PDB entry 8G1S | electron microscopy, 3.70 A resolution | chains A and J of the 8 polymer chains in the assembly

# Chain A
Molecule: 39-nt DNA strand
From: Escherichia coli
Sequence (39 nucleotides; numbered 1 to 39; the number before each row is that of its first residue):
     1 GGTCAGTACGTCCATTAGCTCTTCGGAAGAGATTCAGAG
Disordered / not traced: 1-9, 14-25

# Chain J
Molecule: DNA-directed RNA polymerase subunit beta'
From: Escherichia coli
UniProtKB: A7ZUK2 (RPOC_ECO24); residue numbers follow UniProt; this construct covers 1-1373
Sequence (1373 residues; numbered 1 to 1373; the number before each row is that of its first residue):
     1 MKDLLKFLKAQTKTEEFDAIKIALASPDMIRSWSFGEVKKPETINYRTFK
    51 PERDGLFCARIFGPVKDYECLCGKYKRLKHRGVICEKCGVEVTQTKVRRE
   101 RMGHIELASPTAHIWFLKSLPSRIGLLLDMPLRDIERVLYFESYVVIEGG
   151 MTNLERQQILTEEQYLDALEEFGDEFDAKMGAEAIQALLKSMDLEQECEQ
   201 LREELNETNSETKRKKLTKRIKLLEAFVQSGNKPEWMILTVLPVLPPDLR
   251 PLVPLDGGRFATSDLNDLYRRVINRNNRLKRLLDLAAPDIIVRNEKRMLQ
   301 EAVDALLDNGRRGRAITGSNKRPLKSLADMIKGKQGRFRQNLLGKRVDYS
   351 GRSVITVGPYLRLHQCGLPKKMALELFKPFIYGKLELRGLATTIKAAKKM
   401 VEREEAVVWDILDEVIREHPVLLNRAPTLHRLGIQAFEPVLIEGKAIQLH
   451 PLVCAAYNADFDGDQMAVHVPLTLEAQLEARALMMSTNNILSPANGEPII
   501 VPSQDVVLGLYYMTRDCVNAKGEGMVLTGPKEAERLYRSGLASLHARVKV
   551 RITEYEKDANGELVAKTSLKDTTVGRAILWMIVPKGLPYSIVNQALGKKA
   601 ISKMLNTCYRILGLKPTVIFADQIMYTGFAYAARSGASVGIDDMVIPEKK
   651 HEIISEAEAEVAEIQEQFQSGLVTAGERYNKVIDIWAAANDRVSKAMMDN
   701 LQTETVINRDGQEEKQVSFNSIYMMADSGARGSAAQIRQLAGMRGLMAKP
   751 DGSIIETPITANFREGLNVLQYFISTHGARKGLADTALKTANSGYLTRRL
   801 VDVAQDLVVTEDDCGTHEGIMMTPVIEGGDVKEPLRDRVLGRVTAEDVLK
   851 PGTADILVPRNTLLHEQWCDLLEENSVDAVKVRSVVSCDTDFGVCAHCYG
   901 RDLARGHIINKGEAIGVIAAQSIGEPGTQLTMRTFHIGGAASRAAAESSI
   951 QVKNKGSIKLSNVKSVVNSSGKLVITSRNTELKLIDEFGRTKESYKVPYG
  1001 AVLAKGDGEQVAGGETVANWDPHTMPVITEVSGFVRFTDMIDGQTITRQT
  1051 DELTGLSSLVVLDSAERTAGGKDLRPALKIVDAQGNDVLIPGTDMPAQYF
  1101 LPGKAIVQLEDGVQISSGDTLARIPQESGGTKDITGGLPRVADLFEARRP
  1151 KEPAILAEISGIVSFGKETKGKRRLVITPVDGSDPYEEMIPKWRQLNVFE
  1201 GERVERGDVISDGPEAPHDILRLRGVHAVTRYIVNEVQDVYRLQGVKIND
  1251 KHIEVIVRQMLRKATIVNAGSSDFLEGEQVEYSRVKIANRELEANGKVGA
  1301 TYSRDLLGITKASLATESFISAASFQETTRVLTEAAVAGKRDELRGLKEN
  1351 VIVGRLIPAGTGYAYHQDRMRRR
Disordered / not traced: 1-15, 934-947, 1127-1133
Bound ions: Mg2+: Asp462, Asp464 (shared with 1 residue of chain R)
Swiss-Prot annotation at these positions:
  - binding site (Zn(2+)): Cys70, Cys72, Cys85, Cys88, Cys814, Cys888, Cys895, Cys898
  - binding site (Mg(2+)): Asp460, Asp462, Asp464
  - modified residue: Lys972 (N6-acetyllysine)

# Interface between chain A and chain J
Residue-residue contacts (14):
  DT11(A) with Arg47(J), base contact
  DC12(A) with Arg53(J), salt bridge to the phosphate
  DC13(A) with Arg281(J), salt bridge to the phosphate
  DG29(A) with Arg1148(J), hydrogen bond to the phosphate
  DA30(A) with Glu1146(J), phosphate contact; Arg1148(J), salt bridge to the phosphate; Lys1311(J), hydrogen bond to the phosphate
  DG31(A) with Lys1311(J), phosphate contact
  DA32(A) with Leu120(J), sugar contact; Lys219(J), salt bridge to the phosphate
  DT33(A) with Ser122(J), phosphate contact
  DT34(A) with Arg133(J), salt bridge to the phosphate
  DG39(A) with Lys1167(J), salt bridge to the phosphate; Lys1170(J), phosphate contact
Also at the interface, not in a pair above, chain J (17 interface residues in all): Lys40, Glu42, Leu132, Arg278, Gly1171

# In short
10 residues of chain A face 17 of chain J across their interface; the contacts include 2 hydrogen bonds and 6
salt bridges. Polar contacts include DG29(A)-Arg1148(J), DA30(A)-Lys1311(J) and DC12(A)-Arg53(J). Curated
annotation (UniProt) lists 8 Zn2+-binding residues and 3 Mg2+-binding residues on chain J.
Here chain A is a 39-nt DNA strand and chain J is DNA-directed RNA polymerase subunit beta', both from
Escherichia coli. Entry 8G1S (Cryo-EM structure of 3DVA component 1 of Escherichia coli que-PEC (paused
elongation complex) RNA Polymerase minus ...) was determined by electron microscopy, deposited together with
8F3C, 8G00, 8G2W, 8G4W, 8G7E and 8G8Z.
